PDB entry 4HT9 | X-ray diffraction, 1.80 A resolution | chains A and B of the 5 polymer chains in the assembly

== Chain A (and B) ==
Protein: Protein hfq
From: Escherichia coli
Notes: fragment: Sm fold; chain B of this document is another copy of the same molecule, construct and numbering; everything in this record applies to it too
UniProt: C6ECV6 (C6ECV6_ECOBD); residue numbers follow UniProt; this construct covers 1-65
Sequence (65 residues; each row starts with the number of its first residue):
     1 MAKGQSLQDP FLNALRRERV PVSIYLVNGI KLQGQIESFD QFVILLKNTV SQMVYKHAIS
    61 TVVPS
Disordered / not traced: 1-5 (chain B: 1-3)
From the paper describing this entry:
  - binding site for the 7-nt RNA strand: Tyr25, Leu26, Ile30, Lys31, Leu32, Gln33, Gln52, Thr61
  - binding site for the 8-nt RNA strand: Gln8, Gln41, Phe42, Lys56, His57
  - mutagenesis - Y25A: decreased binding to A7
  - mutagenesis - Y25A: decreased binding to rpoS-AC
  - mutagenesis - F42S: unchanged binding to A7
  - mutagenesis - F42S: unchanged binding to rpoS-AC
  - mutagenesis - F42S: decreased binding to DsrAII
  - mutagenesis - Y25A: unchanged binding to DsrAII
  - mutagenesis - R16A/R17A, R19A, Y25A, F42S: abolished binding to ternary complex
  - mutagenesis - Y25A, F42S: decreased expression
  - mutagenesis - F42S: decreased binding to the 8-nt RNA strand
  - mutagenesis - Y25A: unchanged binding to the 8-nt RNA strand

== How chain A and chain B interact ==
Residue-residue contacts - 37 pairs, chain A then chain B:
  Ser6(A) - Asp40(B)  hydrogen bond (backbone-side chain)
  Leu7(A) - Ser38(B)
  Leu7(A) - Phe39(B)
  Leu7(A) - Asp40(B)  hydrogen bond (backbone-side chain)
  Gln8(A) - Asp40(B)
  Gln8(A) - Phe42(B)
  Gln8(A) - Met53(B)
  Gln8(A) - Tyr55(B)  hydrogen bond
  Phe11(A) - Leu45(B)  hydrophobic
  Phe11(A) - Ser51(B)
  Phe11(A) - Gln52(B)
  Phe11(A) - Met53(B)  hydrophobic
  Leu12(A) - Met53(B)  hydrophobic
  Val27(A) - Asn28(B)  hydrogen bond (backbone-side chain)
  Val27(A) - Ala58(B)  hydrophobic
  Gly29(A) - Asn28(B)
  Lys56(A) - Tyr55(B)
  Lys56(A) - His57(B)  hydrogen bond (backbone-side chain)
  His57(A) - His57(B)
  Ile59(A) - Tyr55(B)
  Ile59(A) - His57(B)  hydrogen bond (backbone-side chain)
  Ile59(A) - Ala58(B)
  Ser60(A) - Leu26(B)
  Ser60(A) - Met53(B)
  Ser60(A) - Val54(B)
  Ser60(A) - Tyr55(B)  hydrogen bond (backbone-backbone)
  Ser60(A) - Ala58(B)
  Thr61(A) - Leu32(B)
  Thr61(A) - Gln52(B)  hydrogen bond
  Thr61(A) - Met53(B)
  Thr61(A) - Val54(B)
  Val62(A) - Gln52(B)
  Val62(A) - Met53(B)  hydrogen bond (backbone-backbone)
  Val63(A) - Val50(B)  hydrophobic
  Val63(A) - Gln52(B)
  Pro64(A) - Val50(B)
  Pro64(A) - Ser51(B)
Also at the interface, not in a pair above, chain A (18 interface residues in all): Leu26, Asn28, Ile44
Also at the interface, not in a pair above, chain B (17 interface residues in all): Val43

== In short ==
The interface between chain A and chain B involves 18 residues on one side and 17 on the other; the contacts
include 9 hydrogen bonds. Polar pairs include Ser6(A)-Asp40(B), Leu7(A)-Asp40(B) and Gln8(A)-Tyr55(B). From
the paper: a binding site for the 7-nt RNA strand at Tyr25(A), Leu26(A) and Ile30(A) among others; R16A/R17A,
R19A and Y25A of chain A, among others, abolish binding to ternary complex.
Both chains are Protein hfq (Escherichia coli). Entry 4HT9 (Crystal structure of E coli Hfq bound to two RNAs)
was determined by X-ray diffraction (same publication as 4HT8).
